PDB entry 5TD8 | X-ray diffraction, 7.53 A resolution (low resolution: residue-level contacts below are approximate; hydrogen-bond / salt-bridge calls are withheld) | chains A and B of the 5 polymer chains in the assembly

Chain A:
Molecule: Kinetochore protein NDC80
Organism: Saccharomyces cerevisiae (strain ATCC 204508 / S288c)
UniProt: P40460 (NDC80_YEAST); residue numbers follow UniProt; this construct covers 114-318, 621-691
Amino-acid sequence (279 residues; each row starts with the number of its first residue; note: 302 numbers in that range are skipped by the numbering (no residue carries them; nothing is unmodelled there)):
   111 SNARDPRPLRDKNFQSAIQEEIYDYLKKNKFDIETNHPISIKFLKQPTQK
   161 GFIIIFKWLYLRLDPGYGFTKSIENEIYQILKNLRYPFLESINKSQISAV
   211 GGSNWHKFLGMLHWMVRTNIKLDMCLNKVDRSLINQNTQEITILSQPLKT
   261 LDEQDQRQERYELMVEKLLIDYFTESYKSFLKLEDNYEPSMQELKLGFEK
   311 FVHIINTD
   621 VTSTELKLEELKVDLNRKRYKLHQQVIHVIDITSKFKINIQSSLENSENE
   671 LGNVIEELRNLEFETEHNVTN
Not modelled in the structure: 111-114, 250-259, 683-691
Construct notes: expression tag (111-113)
Metal / ion sites: Hg2+ site 1: Cys235 (shared with Ser64(B) of chain B); Hg2+ site 2: Tyr282 (shared with Cys140(B) of chain B)
UniProt features mapped onto this chain:
  - modified residue: Thr248 (Phosphothreonine)
  - mutagenesis: Ser201 (S201A: Loss of function)
From the paper describing this entry:
  - conformationally variable residues (order/disorder transition): Glu250 to Lys259

Chain B:
Molecule: Kinetochore protein NUF2
Organism: Saccharomyces cerevisiae (strain ATCC 204508 / S288c)
UniProt: P33895 (NUF2_YEAST); residue numbers follow UniProt; this construct covers 1-153, 407-451
Amino-acid sequence (198 residues; row label = number of the first residue in the row; note: 253 numbers in that range are skipped by the numbering (no residue carries them; nothing is unmodelled there)):
     1 MSRNQDVFPILDLQELVICLQSCDFALATQENISRPTSDYMVTLYKQIIE
    51 NFMGISVESLLNSSNQETGDGHLQEENENIYLDTLNVLVLNKICFKFFEN
   101 IGVQDFNMTDLYKPEAQRTQRLLSAVVNYARFREERMFDCNSFILQMESL
   151 LGQ
   407 INKLNDEIKQLQKDFEVEVKEIEIEYSLLSGHINKYMNEMLEYMQ
Not modelled in the structure: 1-12
Metal / ion sites: Hg2+ site 1 near Cys23 (its only coordinating residue here); Hg2+ site 2: Ser64 (shared with Cys235(A) of chain A); Hg2+ site 3 near Cys94 (its only coordinating residue here); Hg2+ site 4: Cys140 (shared with Tyr282(A) of chain A)
UniProt features mapped onto this chain:
  - mutagenesis: Leu410 (L410S: Temperature-sensitive), Lys441 (K441I: Temperature-sensitive), Met446 (M446L: Temperature-sensitive)

How chain A and chain B interact:
Contacting residue pairs (78):
  Tyr170(A) - Met108(B)
  Arg172(A) - Lys92(B)
  Leu173(A) - Lys92(B)
  Asp174(A) - Asn107(B)
  Asp174(A) - Met108(B)
  Pro175(A) - Lys92(B)
  Pro175(A) - Phe95(B)
  Pro175(A) - Phe106(B)
  Pro175(A) - Asn107(B)
  Gly176(A) - Asp105(B)
  Gly176(A) - Asn107(B)
  Tyr177(A) - Asn107(B)
  Leu194(A) - Thr84(B)
  Leu194(A) - Leu88(B)
  Arg195(A) - Thr84(B)
  Pro197(A) - Ile80(B)
  Phe198(A) - Ile80(B)
  Trp224(A) - Ile80(B)
  Trp224(A) - Tyr81(B)
  Arg227(A) - Tyr81(B)
  Thr228(A) - Tyr81(B)
  Leu232(A) - Lys92(B)
  Cys235(A) - Ser64(B)
  Cys235(A) - Val89(B)
  Leu236(A) - Val89(B)
  Leu236(A) - Lys92(B)
  Lys238(A) - Glu67(B)
  Leu261(A) - Asn411(B)
  Leu261(A) - Ile414(B)
  Gln268(A) - Asn408(B)
  Tyr271(A) - Leu151(B)
  Tyr271(A) - Ile407(B)
  Glu272(A) - Leu151(B)
  Glu276(A) - Gly54(B)
  Leu279(A) - Phe143(B)
  Ile280(A) - Met53(B)
  Phe283(A) - Tyr129(B)
  Phe283(A) - Arg133(B)
  Phe283(A) - Met137(B)
  Thr284(A) - Tyr129(B)
  Ser286(A) - Tyr129(B)
  Tyr287(A) - Ile101(B)
  Tyr287(A) - Ala125(B)
  Tyr287(A) - Tyr129(B)
  Lys288(A) - Asn100(B)
  Phe290(A) - Phe132(B)
  Leu291(A) - Asn100(B)
  Leu291(A) - Ile101(B)
  Phe308(A) - Phe143(B)
  Phe308(A) - Gln146(B)
  Phe311(A) - Phe143(B)
  Phe311(A) - Met147(B)
  Phe311(A) - Leu150(B)
  Val312(A) - Gln146(B)
  Val312(A) - Leu150(B)
  Ile315(A) - Leu150(B)
  Ile315(A) - Leu151(B)
  Ile315(A) - Ile407(B)
  Asp318(A) - Ile407(B)
  Val621(A) - Gln153(B)
  Val621(A) - Leu410(B)
  Thr624(A) - Leu410(B)
  Leu628(A) - Glu413(B)
  Leu628(A) - Leu417(B)
  Leu631(A) - Ile414(B)
  Leu635(A) - Gln418(B)
  Leu635(A) - Phe421(B)
  Lys638(A) - Phe421(B)
  Arg639(A) - Phe421(B)
  Arg639(A) - Glu424(B)
  Leu642(A) - Val425(B)
  Leu642(A) - Ile428(B)
  His643(A) - Ile428(B)
  Val646(A) - Ile428(B)
  Val649(A) - Leu435(B)
  Thr653(A) - Ile439(B)
  Lys657(A) - Tyr442(B)
  Ile660(A) - Tyr442(B)
Interface residues without a listed pair, chain A (58 interface residues in all): Gly178, Lys231, Val275, Asn316, Glu625, Lys627, Phe656
Interface residues without a listed pair, chain B (51 interface residues in all): Ile55, Glu78, Leu85, Val87, Asn91, Gln104, Lys415, Tyr432

Summary:
58 residues of chain A and 51 residues of chain B are in contact. The Hg2+ site 2 is built by Cys235(A) and
Ser64(B). The Hg2+ site 4 is built by Tyr282(A) and Cys140(B). UniProt lists one mutagenesis site on chain A;
3 mutagenesis sites on chain B. From the paper: conformational variability at Glu250(A).
Chain A is Kinetochore protein NDC80 and chain B is Kinetochore protein NUF2, both from Saccharomyces
cerevisiae (strain ATCC 204508 / S288c); the structure, Crystal structure of an Extended Dwarf Ndc80 Complex,
was determined by X-ray diffraction (same publication as 5TCS).
